6A77 - chains L and H of the 3 polymer chains in the assembly; structure by X-ray diffraction, 2.00 A resolution.

# Chain L
Name: Light chain of the anti-human Robo1 antibody B5209B Fab
From: Mus musculus
Notes: antibody fragment or engineered binder
Sequence (211 residues; numbered 1 to 211; the number before each row is that of its first residue):
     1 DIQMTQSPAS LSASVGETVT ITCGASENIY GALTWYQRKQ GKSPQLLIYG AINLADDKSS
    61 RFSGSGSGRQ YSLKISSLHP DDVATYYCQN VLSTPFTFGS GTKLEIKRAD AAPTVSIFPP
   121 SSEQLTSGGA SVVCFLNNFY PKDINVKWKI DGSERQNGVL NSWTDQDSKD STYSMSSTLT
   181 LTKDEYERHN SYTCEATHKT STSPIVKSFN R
Disulfides: Cys23-Cys88, Cys134-Cys194

# Chain H
Name: Heavy chain of the anti-human Robo1 antibody B5209B Fab
From: Mus musculus
Notes: antibody fragment or engineered binder
Sequence (221 residues; each row starts with the number of its first residue; note: 2 numbers in that range are skipped by the numbering (no residue carries them; nothing is unmodelled there); a row labelled like 134A-134D holds insertion residues (134A, then the next letters in order); numbers below 1 keep their minus sign (Glu-1 is residue -1)):
    -1 EVQLVESGGG VVQPGGSLKL SCAASGFTFS TYDMSWVRQT PDKRLELVAT INSNGGSTYY
    59 PDSVKGRFTS SRDNAKNILY LQMSSLKSED TAMYYCAREA LLRPPYYALD YWGQGTSVTV
   119 SSAKTTPPSV YPLAPG
134A-134D CGDT
   137 TGSSVTLGCL VKGYFPESVT VTWNSGSLSS SVHTFPALLQ SGLYTMSSSV TVPSSTWPSQ
   197 TVTCSVAHPA SSTTVDKKLE P
Not modelled in the structure: 134A-134D
Disulfides: Cys20-Cys94, Cys145-Cys200

# Chain L / chain H interface
Contacting residue pairs (67; chain L residue first):
  Ala32(L) with Tyr104(H), hydrophobic
  Thr34(L) with Tyr105(H)
  Tyr36(L) with Ala106(H); Leu107(H), hydrogen bond (side chain-backbone)
  Arg38(L) with Gln37(H), hydrogen bond; Tyr93(H), hydrogen bond
  Gly41(L) with Gln112(H)
  Lys42(L) with Gln112(H)
  Ser43(L) with Trp110(H), hydrogen bond (side chain-backbone); Gly111(H); Gln112(H), hydrogen bond (backbone-side chain)
  Pro44(L) with Trp110(H)
  Leu46(L) with Ala106(H), hydrophobic; Leu107(H)
  Tyr49(L) with Leu100(H), hydrophobic; Arg101(H), hydrogen bond (side chain-backbone)
  Gly50(L) with Tyr104(H)
  Tyr87(L) with Gln37(H); Lys41(H), hydrogen bond (side chain-backbone); Leu43(H), hydrophobic
  Val91(L) with Tyr105(H)
  Thr94(L) with Tyr57(H)
  Pro95(L) with Tyr57(H)
  Phe96(L) with Tyr105(H), hydrophobic
  Phe98(L) with Leu43(H); Leu45(H)
  Ser100(L) with Arg42(H)
  Ser116(L) with Thr142(H)
  Phe118(L) with Leu131(H), hydrophobic; Ala132(H); Pro133(H); Thr142(H)
  Ser121(L) with Tyr129(H); Pro130(H)
  Glu123(L) with Pro130(H); Lys213(H)
  Gln124(L) with Tyr129(H); Lys148(H)
  Ser127(L) with Tyr129(H)
  Ser131(L) with Leu146(H); Lys148(H)
  Val133(L) with Leu131(H), hydrophobic
  Phe135(L) with Leu131(H), hydrophobic; Phe171(H), hydrophobic; Ser183(H); Ser184(H); Ser185(H)
  Asn137(L) with His169(H); Ser185(H); Thr187(H)
  Asn138(L) with His169(H)
  Gly158(L) with Gln176(H)
  Leu160(L) with Thr181(H)
  Asn161(L) with Leu174(H)
  Ser162(L) with Phe171(H); Pro172(H), hydrogen bond (side chain-backbone); Leu174(H)
  Trp163(L) with Pro172(H)
  Thr164(L) with Thr170(H); Phe171(H)
  Ser174(L) with His169(H), hydrogen bond; Phe171(H)
  Met175(L) with Phe171(H)
  Ser176(L) with Phe171(H); Ser183(H), hydrogen bond
  Thr180(L) with Lys148(H); Gln176(H), hydrogen bond
Interface residues without a listed pair, chain L (44 interface residues in all): Gly31, Asn53, Gln89, Pro119, Thr178
Interface residues without a listed pair, chain H (43 interface residues in all): Val35, Glu44, Pro59, Pro102, Val128, Leu143, Gly144

# Overview
The interface between chain L and chain H involves 44 residues on one side and 43 on the other, with 11
hydrogen bonds. Among the polar pairs are Tyr36(L)-Leu107(H), Arg38(L)-Gln37(H) and Arg38(L)-Tyr93(H).
Chain L is Light chain of the anti-human Robo1 antibody B5209B Fab and chain H is Heavy chain of the
anti-human Robo1 antibody B5209B Fab, both from Mus musculus; the structure, Crystal structure of the fifth
immunoglobulin domain (Ig5) of human Robo1 in complex with the Fab ..., was determined by X-ray diffraction
(same publication as 6A76, 6A78 and 6A79).
